PDB entry 6HUM | electron microscopy, 3.34 A resolution | chains I and K of the 18 polymer chains in the assembly

[Chain I]
Molecule: NAD(P)H-quinone oxidoreductase subunit I
Organism: Thermosynechococcus elongatus BP-1
Notes: EC 1.6.5.-
Reference sequence: Q8DL31 (NDHI_THEEB); residues 1-196 here = UniProt positions 1-196
Amino-acid sequence (196 residues; row label = number of the first residue in the row):
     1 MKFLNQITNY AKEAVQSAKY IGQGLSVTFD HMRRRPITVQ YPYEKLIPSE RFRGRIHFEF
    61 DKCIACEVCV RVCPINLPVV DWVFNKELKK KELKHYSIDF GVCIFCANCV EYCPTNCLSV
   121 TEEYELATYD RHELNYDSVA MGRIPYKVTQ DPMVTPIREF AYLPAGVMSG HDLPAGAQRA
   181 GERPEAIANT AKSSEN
Disordered / not traced: 1, 195-196
Ion coordination: 4Fe-4S cluster Fe site 1: Cys-63, Cys-66, Cys-69, Cys-113; 4Fe-4S cluster Fe site 2: Cys-73, Cys-103, Cys-106, Cys-109
Small-molecule neighbours:
  - 4Fe-4S cluster (SF4), molecule 1: Ile-56, Cys-73, Pro-74, Pro-78, Ile-98, Cys-103, Ile-104, Phe-105, Cys-106, Ala-107, Asn-108, Cys-109
  - 4Fe-4S cluster (SF4), molecule 2: Phe-58, Cys-63, Ile-64, Ala-65, Cys-66, Glu-67, Val-68, Cys-69, Val-80, Tyr-96, Cys-113, Thr-115, Cys-117, Leu-118
Curated features (UniProtKB/Swiss-Prot):
  - binding site ([4Fe-4S] cluster): Cys-63, Cys-66, Cys-69, Cys-73, Cys-103, Cys-106, Cys-109, Cys-113

[Chain K]
Molecule: NAD(P)H-quinone oxidoreductase subunit K
Organism: Thermosynechococcus elongatus BP-1
Notes: EC 1.6.5.-
Reference sequence: Q8DKZ4 (NDHK_THEEB); residues 1-237 here = UniProt positions 1-237
Amino-acid sequence (237 residues; row label = number of the first residue in the row):
     1 MTNTTSPAIL NPIARPEVPQ ELAENIILTS LNDVYDWARL SSLWPLMYGT ACCFIEFAAM
    61 IGSRFDFDRF GLVPRNSPRQ ADLIITSGTI TMKMAPALVR LYEQMPSPKY VIAMGACTIT
   121 GGMFSSDSYS AVRGVDKLIP VDVYLPGCPP RPEAIMDAIV KLRKKIANEH INERGNLAQT
   181 HRLFTAKHKM KPVPPILTGQ YLNAPSRQAP PPALAAAMGI AVPALGEAVS ETTSVAE
Disordered / not traced: 1-6, 213-237
Ion coordination: 4Fe-4S cluster Fe: Cys-52, Cys-53, Cys-117, Cys-148
Small-molecule neighbours: 4Fe-4S cluster (SF4): Ala-51, Cys-52, Cys-53, Gly-88, Thr-89, Gly-115, Ala-116, Cys-117, Met-123, Cys-148, Pro-149
Curated features (UniProtKB/Swiss-Prot):
  - binding site ([4Fe-4S] cluster): Cys-52, Cys-53, Cys-117, Cys-148

[Chain I / chain K interface]
Residue-residue contacts - 49 pairs, chain I then chain K:
  Ile-37(I) / Ser-63(K)
  Ile-37(I) / Arg-64(K)
  Thr-38(I) / Ser-63(K)  hydrogen bond (backbone-backbone)
  Thr-38(I) / Arg-64(K)
  Thr-38(I) / Asp-66(K)
  Thr-38(I) / Arg-69(K)
  Val-39(I) / Arg-64(K)  hydrogen bond (backbone-backbone)
  Val-39(I) / Phe-65(K)
  Val-39(I) / Arg-69(K)  hydrogen bond (backbone-side chain)
  Gln-40(I) / Arg-69(K)
  Tyr-41(I) / Arg-69(K)
  Tyr-41(I) / Glu-153(K)
  Tyr-41(I) / Met-156(K)  hydrophobic
  Leu-46(I) / Arg-64(K)
  Leu-46(I) / Arg-151(K)
  Leu-46(I) / Glu-153(K)
  Phe-52(I) / Arg-151(K)
  Ile-75(I) / Gly-122(K)
  Ile-75(I) / Met-123(K)
  Ile-75(I) / Ser-126(K)
  Phe-100(I) / Pro-146(K)
  Gly-101(I) / Ala-116(K)
  Gly-101(I) / Ile-119(K)
  Gly-101(I) / Thr-120(K)
  Val-102(I) / Thr-120(K)
  Val-102(I) / Gly-122(K)
  Val-102(I) / Ser-125(K)
  Ile-104(I) / Met-123(K)  hydrophobic
  Ile-104(I) / Cys-148(K)  hydrophobic
  Phe-105(I) / Gly-147(K)
  Tyr-124(I) / Glu-153(K)  hydrogen bond
  Tyr-124(I) / Ala-154(K)
  Glu-125(I) / Asp-157(K)
  Leu-126(I) / Leu-145(K)
  Leu-126(I) / Pro-146(K)
  Ala-127(I) / Tyr-144(K)
  Ala-127(I) / Lys-161(K)
  Thr-128(I) / Val-143(K)
  Thr-128(I) / Tyr-144(K)  hydrogen bond (backbone-backbone)
  Tyr-129(I) / Asp-142(K)
  Tyr-129(I) / Val-143(K)  hydrophobic
  Tyr-129(I) / Tyr-144(K)
  Tyr-129(I) / Lys-161(K)  hydrogen bond (side chain-backbone)
  Tyr-129(I) / Lys-164(K)
  Tyr-129(I) / Lys-165(K)
  Asp-130(I) / Tyr-144(K)
  Arg-131(I) / Ile-119(K)
  Arg-131(I) / Tyr-144(K)
  Glu-159(I) / Arg-64(K)
Also at the interface, not in a pair above, chain I (26 interface residues in all): Pro-42, Pro-48, Cys-103, Leu-134
Also at the interface, not in a pair above, chain K (29 interface residues in all): Asp-136, Ala-158

[Summary]
26 residues of chain I and 29 residues of chain K are in contact; the contacts include 6 hydrogen bonds. Polar
pairs include Val-39(I)/Arg-69(K), Tyr-124(I)/Glu-153(K) and Tyr-129(I)/Lys-161(K). Chain I binds 4Fe-4S
cluster. Bound to chain K: 4Fe-4S cluster.
Here chain I is NAD(P)H-quinone oxidoreductase subunit I and chain K is NAD(P)H-quinone oxidoreductase subunit
K, both from Thermosynechococcus elongatus BP-1. Entry 6HUM (Structure of the photosynthetic complex I from
Thermosynechococcus elongatus) was determined by electron microscopy (same publication as 6A7K).
